4J9U - chains A and B of the 6 polymer chains in the assembly; structure by X-ray diffraction, 3.80 A resolution.

Chain A (and B):
Name: Trk system potassium uptake protein TrkH
Organism: Vibrio parahaemolyticus
Notes: chain B of this document is another copy of the same molecule, construct and numbering; everything in this record applies to it too
UniProt: Q87TN7 (TRKH_VIBPA); numbering as in UniProt (aligned over 1-485)
Sequence (485 residues; each row starts with the number of its first residue):
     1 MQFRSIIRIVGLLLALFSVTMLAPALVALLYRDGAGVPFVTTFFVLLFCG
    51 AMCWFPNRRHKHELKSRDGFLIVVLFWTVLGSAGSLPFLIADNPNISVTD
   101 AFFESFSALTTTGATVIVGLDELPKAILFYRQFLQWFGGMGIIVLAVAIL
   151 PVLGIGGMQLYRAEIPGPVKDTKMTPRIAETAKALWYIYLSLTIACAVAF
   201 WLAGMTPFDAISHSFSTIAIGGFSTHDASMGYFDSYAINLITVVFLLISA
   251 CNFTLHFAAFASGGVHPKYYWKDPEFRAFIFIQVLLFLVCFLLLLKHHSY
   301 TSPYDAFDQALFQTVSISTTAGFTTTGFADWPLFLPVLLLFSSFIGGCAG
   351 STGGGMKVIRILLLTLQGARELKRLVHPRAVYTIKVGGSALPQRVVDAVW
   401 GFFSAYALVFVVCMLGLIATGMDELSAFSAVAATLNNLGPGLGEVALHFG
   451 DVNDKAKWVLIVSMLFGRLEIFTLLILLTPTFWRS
Unresolved in the structure: 63-65, 159-177, 485
Disulfide bonds: Cys251-Cys348
Metal / ion sites: K+: Thr111, Thr112, Ile220, Gly221, Thr320, Ala321, Asn437, Leu438
Ligand contacts:
  - hexatantalum dodecabromide (TBR), molecule 1: His62, Ser66, Leu150, Pro151, Val152
  - hexatantalum dodecabromide (TBR), molecule 2: Leu150, Ile155, Ile178, Thr181, Thr254
  - hexatantalum dodecabromide (TBR), molecule 3: Asp423, Ser426, Val445, Ala446
Swiss-Prot annotation at these positions:
  - region: Thr110 to Thr115 (Selectivity filter part 1), Ala219 to Ser224 (Selectivity filter part 2), Thr319 to Thr324 (Selectivity filter part 3), Asn436 to Gly441 (Selectivity filter part 4)
  - binding site (K(+)): Thr111, Thr112, Ile220, Gly221, Thr320, Ala321, Asn437, Leu438
  - mutagenesis: Arg468 (R468A: Significant increase in the rate of potassium ion flux)

Interface between chain A and chain B:
Contacting residue pairs - 73 pairs, chain A then chain B:
  Arg67(A) with Val376(B); His377(B)
  Phe70(A) with Leu375(B)
  Leu333(A) with Ile418(B), hydrophobic
  Phe334(A) with Leu415(B), hydrophobic; Ile418(B), hydrophobic; Ala419(B), hydrophobic
  Val337(A) with Leu415(B), hydrophobic; Ile418(B), hydrophobic
  Leu338(A) with Leu415(B), hydrophobic
  Phe341(A) with Val411(B), hydrophobic; Met414(B), hydrophobic; Leu415(B), hydrophobic
  Arg370(A) with Asp397(B), salt bridge
  Glu371(A) with Asp397(B); Ala398(B)
  Leu372(A) with Phe472(B), hydrophobic; Ile476(B), hydrophobic; Thr479(B)
  Arg374(A) with Arg394(B); Asp397(B), salt bridge
  Leu375(A) with Phe70(B)
  Val376(A) with Arg67(B); Thr481(B)
  His377(A) with Arg67(B); Thr481(B)
  Pro378(A) with Gly157(B); Arg394(B), hydrogen bond (backbone-side chain)
  Ala380(A) with Arg394(B)
  Gln393(A) with Asp397(B), hydrogen bond
  Arg394(A) with Arg374(B); Pro378(B), hydrogen bond (side chain-backbone); Ala380(B)
  Asp397(A) with Arg370(B), salt bridge; Glu371(B); Arg374(B), salt bridge; Gln393(B), hydrogen bond; Asp397(B); Trp400(B)
  Ala398(A) with Glu371(B)
  Trp400(A) with Asp397(B); Trp400(B), hydrophobic; Gly401(B); Ser404(B), hydrogen bond
  Gly401(A) with Trp400(B)
  Phe403(A) with Phe403(B), hydrophobic; Ser404(B); Ala407(B), hydrophobic
  Ser404(A) with Trp400(B), hydrogen bond; Phe403(B)
  Ala407(A) with Phe403(B), hydrophobic
  Val411(A) with Phe341(B), hydrophobic
  Leu415(A) with Phe334(B); Val337(B), hydrophobic; Leu338(B), hydrophobic; Phe341(B), hydrophobic
  Ile418(A) with Phe334(B); Val337(B), hydrophobic
  Ala419(A) with Phe334(B), hydrophobic
  Glu424(A) with Leu333(B); Val337(B); Leu425(B); Gly443(B); Glu444(B)
  Leu425(A) with Glu424(B); Leu425(B)
  Gly443(A) with Glu424(B)
  Glu444(A) with Glu424(B)
  Phe472(A) with Leu372(B), hydrophobic
  Ile476(A) with Leu372(B), hydrophobic
  Thr479(A) with Leu372(B)
  Thr481(A) with Val376(B); His377(B)
Interface residues without a listed pair, chain A (47 interface residues in all): Gly157, Met158, Leu364, Lys373, Tyr382, Met414, Asp423, Phe428, Leu475, Phe482
Interface residues without a listed pair, chain B (43 interface residues in all): Leu364, Lys373, Leu475, Phe482

In short:
47 residues of chain A and 43 residues of chain B are in contact; the contacts include 6 hydrogen bonds and 4
salt bridges. Polar pairs include Arg370(A)-Asp397(B), Arg374(A)-Asp397(B) and Pro378(A)-Arg394(B). Ligands of
chain A: 3 copies of hexatantalum dodecabromide.
Chain A and chain B are both Trk system potassium uptake protein TrkH (Vibrio parahaemolyticus); the
structure, Crystal Structure of the TrkH/TrkA potassium transport complex, was determined by X-ray
diffraction, deposited together with 4J9V.
